Entry 7S8A (X-ray diffraction, 2.10 A resolution); this record covers chains A and C of the 3 polymer chains in the assembly.

[Chain A]
Name: HLA class I histocompatibility antigen, B-7 alpha chain
Organism: Homo sapiens
UniProt: P01889 (1B07_HUMAN); residues 1-275 here correspond to UniProt positions 25-299 (UniProt number = residue number + 24)
Sequence (275 residues; numbered 1 to 275; the number before each row is that of its first residue):
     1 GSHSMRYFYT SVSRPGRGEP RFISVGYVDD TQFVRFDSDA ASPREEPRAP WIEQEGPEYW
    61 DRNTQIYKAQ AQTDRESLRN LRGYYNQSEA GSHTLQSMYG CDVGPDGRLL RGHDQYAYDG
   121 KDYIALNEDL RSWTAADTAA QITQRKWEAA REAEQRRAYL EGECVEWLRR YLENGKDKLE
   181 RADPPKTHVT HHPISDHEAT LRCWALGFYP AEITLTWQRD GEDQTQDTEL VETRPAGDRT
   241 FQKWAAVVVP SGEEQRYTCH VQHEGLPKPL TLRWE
Disulfide bonds: C101-C164, C203-C259
Residues lining bound ligands: PE8 (3,6,9,12,15,18,21-heptaoxatricosane-1,23-diol): V12, R14, R17, G18, R21, I23, D39
Curated features (UniProtKB/Swiss-Prot):
  - region: E275 (Connecting peptide)
  - motif: S77 to G83 (Bw6 motif)
  - binding site (a peptide antigen): N63, Y84, T143, K146, E152, Y159, Y171
  - glycosylation: N86 (N-linked (GlcNAc...) asparagine)

[Chain C]
Name: MLL cleavage product N320 phosphopeptide
UniProt: Q03164 (KMT2A_HUMAN); residues 1-9 here correspond to UniProt positions 747-755 (UniProt number = residue number + 746)
Sequence (9 residues; numbered 1 to 9; the number before each row is that of its first residue):
     1 EPRSPSHSM
Modified positions: S4 (phosphoserine; SEP)

[Interface between chain A and chain C]
Pairs across the interface - 50 pairs, chain A then chain C:
  Y7(A) - E1(C)  hydrogen bond (side chain-backbone)
  Y7(A) - P2(C)
  Y9(A) - P2(C)
  R62(A) - E1(C)  salt bridge
  R62(A) - P2(C)  hydrogen bond (side chain-backbone)
  R62(A) - S4(C)
  N63(A) - P2(C)
  I66(A) - R3(C)
  I66(A) - S4(C)
  I66(A) - P5(C)
  Y67(A) - P2(C)
  A69(A) - P5(C)  hydrophobic
  Q70(A) - R3(C)
  Q70(A) - P5(C)
  T73(A) - S6(C)
  T73(A) - H7(C)
  T73(A) - S8(C)
  E76(A) - S8(C)  hydrogen bond
  S77(A) - S8(C)
  S77(A) - M9(C)  hydrogen bond (side chain-backbone)
  N80(A) - S8(C)
  N80(A) - M9(C)  hydrogen bond (side chain-backbone)
  Y84(A) - M9(C)  hydrogen bond (side chain-backbone)
  L95(A) - M9(C)  hydrophobic
  Y99(A) - P2(C)
  Y99(A) - R3(C)  hydrogen bond (side chain-backbone)
  D114(A) - R3(C)  salt bridge
  Y116(A) - R3(C)  hydrogen bond
  Y116(A) - M9(C)  hydrophobic
  Y123(A) - M9(C)  hydrophobic
  T143(A) - M9(C)  hydrogen bond (side chain-backbone)
  K146(A) - S8(C)  hydrogen bond
  K146(A) - M9(C)  hydrogen bond (side chain-backbone)
  W147(A) - H7(C)
  W147(A) - S8(C)  hydrogen bond (side chain-backbone)
  W147(A) - M9(C)  hydrophobic
  A150(A) - H7(C)
  E152(A) - S6(C)  hydrogen bond
  E152(A) - H7(C)  hydrogen bond (side chain-backbone)
  Q155(A) - R3(C)
  Q155(A) - S4(C)  hydrogen bond (side chain-backbone)
  Q155(A) - S6(C)
  R156(A) - R3(C)
  R156(A) - S6(C)
  Y159(A) - E1(C)  hydrogen bond (side chain-backbone)
  Y159(A) - P2(C)
  Y159(A) - R3(C)
  E163(A) - E1(C)
  W167(A) - E1(C)  hydrogen bond
  Y171(A) - E1(C)  hydrogen bond (side chain-backbone)
Also at the interface, not in a pair above, chain A (34 interface residues in all): M5, E45, Y59, L81, I124

[Summary]
34 residues of chain A face 9 of chain C across their interface, with 18 hydrogen bonds and 2 salt bridges.
Polar contacts include R62(A)-E1(C), D114(A)-R3(C) and Y7(A)-E1(C). Ligands of chain A: compound PE8. From
UniProt: 7 peptide antigen-binding residues on chain A.
Here chain A is HLA class I histocompatibility antigen, B-7 alpha chain (Homo sapiens) and chain C is MLL
cleavage product N320 phosphopeptide. Entry 7S8A (Structure of HLA-B*07:02 in complex with MLL(747-755)
phosphopeptide, cubic crystal form) was determined by X-ray diffraction (same publication as 7RZD, 7RZJ, 7S79,
7S7D, 7S7E, 7S7F and 4 further entries).
